6WQ0 - chains 7 and Q of the 48 polymer chains in the assembly; structure by electron microscopy, 2.80 A resolution.

== Chain 7 ==
Molecule: 301-nt DNA strand
From: unclassified Rudivirus
Sequence (301 nucleotides; numbered 1 to 301; the number before each row is that of its first residue):
     1 ATATATATATATATATATATATATATATATATATATATATATATATATAT
    51 ATATATATATATATATATATATATATATATATATATATATATATATATAT
   101 ATATATATATATATATATATATATATATATATATATATATATATATATAT
   151 ATATATATATATATATATATATATATATATATATATATATATATATATAT
   201 ATATATATATATATATATATATATATATATATATATATATATATATATAT
   251 ATATATATATATATATATATATATATATATATATATATATATATATATAT
   301 A

== Chain Q ==
Name: Structural protein
From: unclassified Rudivirus
Chain sequence (134 residues; numbered 1 to 134; the number before each row is that of its first residue):
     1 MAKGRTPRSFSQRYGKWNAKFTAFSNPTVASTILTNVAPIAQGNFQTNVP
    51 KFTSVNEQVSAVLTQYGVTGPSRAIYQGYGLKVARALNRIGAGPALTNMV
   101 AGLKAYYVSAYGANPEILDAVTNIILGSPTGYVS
Disordered / not traced: 1, 133-134
Reported in the primary citation:
  - binding site for the 301-nt DNA strand (chain 7): Lys3, Arg5, Arg8

== How chain 7 and chain Q interact ==
Contacting residue pairs (39):
  DA47(7) - Ala74(Q)  base contact
  DA47(7) - Tyr106(Q)  phosphate contact
  DA47(7) - Tyr111(Q)  hydrogen bond to the phosphate
  DT48(7) - Gly78(Q)  sugar contact
  DT48(7) - Leu81(Q)  base contact
  DT48(7) - Lys82(Q)  phosphate contact
  DT48(7) - Tyr106(Q)  hydrogen bond to the phosphate
  DT48(7) - Tyr107(Q)  sugar contact
  DA49(7) - Phe52(Q)  phosphate contact
  DA49(7) - Leu81(Q)  sugar contact
  DA49(7) - Lys82(Q)  phosphate contact
  DA49(7) - Arg85(Q)  salt bridge to the phosphate
  DT50(7) - Phe45(Q)  base contact
  DT50(7) - Asn48(Q)  phosphate contact
  DT50(7) - Val49(Q)  sugar contact
  DT50(7) - Phe52(Q)  sugar contact
  DA51(7) - Ala41(Q)  phosphate contact
  DA51(7) - Asn44(Q)  sugar contact
  DA51(7) - Phe45(Q)  sugar contact
  DA51(7) - Asn48(Q)  hydrogen bond to the phosphate
  DT52(7) - Val37(Q)  phosphate contact
  DT52(7) - Ala41(Q)  sugar contact
  DT52(7) - Asn44(Q)  hydrogen bond to the phosphate
  DA53(7) - Phe24(Q)  sugar contact
  DA53(7) - Ile33(Q)  sugar contact
  DA53(7) - Val37(Q)  phosphate contact
  DT54(7) - Trp17(Q)  hydrogen bond to the base
  DT54(7) - Lys20(Q)  hydrogen bond to the phosphate
  DA55(7) - Arg13(Q)  phosphate contact
  DA55(7) - Lys16(Q)  salt bridge to the phosphate
  DA55(7) - Trp17(Q)  sugar contact
  DA55(7) - Lys20(Q)  salt bridge to the phosphate
  DT56(7) - Arg8(Q)  salt bridge to the phosphate
  DT56(7) - Arg13(Q)  phosphate contact
  DA57(7) - Thr6(Q)  phosphate contact
  DA57(7) - Pro7(Q)  phosphate contact
  DA57(7) - Arg8(Q)  hydrogen bond to the phosphate
  DA57(7) - Arg13(Q)  sugar contact
  DT58(7) - Gly4(Q)  base contact
Also at the interface, not in a pair above, chain 7 (13 interface residues in all): DT60
Also at the interface, not in a pair above, chain Q (29 interface residues in all): Lys3, Arg5, Gln12, Leu34

== In short ==
13 residues of chain 7 face 29 of chain Q across their interface, with 7 hydrogen bonds and 4 salt bridges.
Among the polar pairs are DT54(7)-Trp17(Q), DA47(7)-Tyr111(Q) and DT48(7)-Tyr106(Q). From the paper: a binding
site for the 301-nt DNA strand (chain 7) at Lys3(Q), Arg5(Q) and Arg8(Q).
Chain 7 is a 301-nt DNA strand and chain Q is Structural protein, both from unclassified Rudivirus; the
structure, Cryo-EM of the S. solfataricus rod-shaped virus, SSRV1, was determined by electron microscopy (same
publication as 6WQ2).
